4F50 - chains A and P of the 3 polymer chains in the assembly; structure by X-ray diffraction, 2.21 A resolution.

Chain A:
Molecule: DNA polymerase IV
Organism: Sulfolobus acidocaldarius
Notes: EC 2.7.7.7
UniProtKB: chimeric construct of Q4JB80, Q97W02: residues 1-246 from Q4JB80 (DPO4_SULAC) positions 1-246 (same numbers); residues 247-353 from Q97W02 positions 246-352 (UniProt number = residue number - 1)
Chain sequence (361 residues; numbered 1 to 361; the number before each row is that of its first residue):
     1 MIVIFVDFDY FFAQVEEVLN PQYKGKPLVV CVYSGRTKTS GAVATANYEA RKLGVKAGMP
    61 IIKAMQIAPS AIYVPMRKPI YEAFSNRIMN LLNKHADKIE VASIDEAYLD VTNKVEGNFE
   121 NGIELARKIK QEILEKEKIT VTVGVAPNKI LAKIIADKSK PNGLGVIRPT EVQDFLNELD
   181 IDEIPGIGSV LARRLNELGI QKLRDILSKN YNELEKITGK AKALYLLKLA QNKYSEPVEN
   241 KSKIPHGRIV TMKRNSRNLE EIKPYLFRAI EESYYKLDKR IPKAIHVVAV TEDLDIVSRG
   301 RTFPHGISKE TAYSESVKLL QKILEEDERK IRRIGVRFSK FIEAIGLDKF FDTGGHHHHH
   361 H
Disordered / not traced: 35-39, 343-361
Differences from the reference sequence: expression tag (354-361)
Ion coordination: Ca2+: Asp-7, Glu-106
Curated features (UniProtKB/Swiss-Prot):
  - active site: Glu-106
  - binding site (Mg(2+)): Asp-7, Asp-105
  - site: Phe-12 (Substrate discrimination)
From the paper describing this entry:
  - contacts within the chain: Lys-241/Phe-341, Ile-244/Arg-280 (backbone contact)
  - conformationally variable residues (loop rearrangement): Lys-241 to His-246
  - mutagenesis - P245S: unchanged catalytic activity on lesion bypass
  - mutagenesis - P245S: increased catalytic activity on nucleotide misincorporation
  - mutagenesis - K241R, K243R, I244K: unchanged catalytic activity

Chain P:
Molecule: 11-nt DNA strand
Sequence (11 nucleotides; numbered 1 to 11; the number before each row is that of its first residue):
     1 GGGAAGCCGG C

How chain A and chain P interact:
Pairs across the interface (19):
  Val-32(A) / DC11(P)  phosphate contact
  Val-43(A) / DC11(P)  sugar contact
  Ala-57(A) / DC11(P)  base contact
  Gly-58(A) / DC11(P)  base contact
  Pro-185(A) / DG9(P)  phosphate contact
  Gly-186(A) / DC8(P)  sugar contact
  Gly-186(A) / DG9(P)  hydrogen bond to the phosphate
  Ile-187(A) / DG9(P)  phosphate contact
  Gly-188(A) / DC8(P)  hydrogen bond to the phosphate
  Gly-188(A) / DG9(P)  phosphate contact
  Ser-189(A) / DC8(P)  hydrogen bond to the phosphate
  Val-190(A) / DC7(P)  phosphate contact
  Val-190(A) / DC8(P)  hydrogen bond to the phosphate
  Leu-191(A) / DC7(P)  phosphate contact
  Leu-191(A) / DC8(P)  hydrogen bond to the phosphate
  Arg-301(A) / DG2(P)  salt bridge to the phosphate
  Arg-301(A) / DG3(P)  salt bridge to the phosphate
  Lys-318(A) / DG2(P)  phosphate contact
  Lys-322(A) / DG3(P)  salt bridge to the phosphate
Also at the interface, not in a pair above, chain A (17 interface residues in all): Ala-44, Ala-192, Arg-194

Overview:
17 residues of chain A and 6 residues of chain P are in contact; the contacts include 5 hydrogen bonds and 3
salt bridges. Polar contacts include Gly-186(A)/DG9(P), Gly-188(A)/DC8(P) and Ser-189(A)/DC8(P). The paper
reports that P245S of chain A increases catalytic activity on nucleotide misincorporation; conformational
variability at Lys-241(A); 4 substitutions were tested in all.
Chain A is DNA polymerase IV (Sulfolobus acidocaldarius) and chain P is an 11-nt DNA strand; the structure,
Y-family DNA polymerase chimera Dbh-Dbh-Dpo4, was determined by X-ray diffraction together with 4F4W, 4F4X,
4F4Y, 4F4Z and 4HYK from the same study.
